PDB entry 2VZ9 | X-ray diffraction, 3.30 A resolution | chains A and B

# Chain A (and B)
Molecule: Fatty acid synthase
From: Sus scrofa
Notes: EC 2.3.1.85; chain B of this document is another copy of the same molecule, construct and numbering; everything in this record applies to it too
UniProtKB: A5YV76 (A5YV76_PIG); residues 1-2512 here = UniProt positions 1-2512
Sequence (2512 residues; each row starts with the number of its first residue):
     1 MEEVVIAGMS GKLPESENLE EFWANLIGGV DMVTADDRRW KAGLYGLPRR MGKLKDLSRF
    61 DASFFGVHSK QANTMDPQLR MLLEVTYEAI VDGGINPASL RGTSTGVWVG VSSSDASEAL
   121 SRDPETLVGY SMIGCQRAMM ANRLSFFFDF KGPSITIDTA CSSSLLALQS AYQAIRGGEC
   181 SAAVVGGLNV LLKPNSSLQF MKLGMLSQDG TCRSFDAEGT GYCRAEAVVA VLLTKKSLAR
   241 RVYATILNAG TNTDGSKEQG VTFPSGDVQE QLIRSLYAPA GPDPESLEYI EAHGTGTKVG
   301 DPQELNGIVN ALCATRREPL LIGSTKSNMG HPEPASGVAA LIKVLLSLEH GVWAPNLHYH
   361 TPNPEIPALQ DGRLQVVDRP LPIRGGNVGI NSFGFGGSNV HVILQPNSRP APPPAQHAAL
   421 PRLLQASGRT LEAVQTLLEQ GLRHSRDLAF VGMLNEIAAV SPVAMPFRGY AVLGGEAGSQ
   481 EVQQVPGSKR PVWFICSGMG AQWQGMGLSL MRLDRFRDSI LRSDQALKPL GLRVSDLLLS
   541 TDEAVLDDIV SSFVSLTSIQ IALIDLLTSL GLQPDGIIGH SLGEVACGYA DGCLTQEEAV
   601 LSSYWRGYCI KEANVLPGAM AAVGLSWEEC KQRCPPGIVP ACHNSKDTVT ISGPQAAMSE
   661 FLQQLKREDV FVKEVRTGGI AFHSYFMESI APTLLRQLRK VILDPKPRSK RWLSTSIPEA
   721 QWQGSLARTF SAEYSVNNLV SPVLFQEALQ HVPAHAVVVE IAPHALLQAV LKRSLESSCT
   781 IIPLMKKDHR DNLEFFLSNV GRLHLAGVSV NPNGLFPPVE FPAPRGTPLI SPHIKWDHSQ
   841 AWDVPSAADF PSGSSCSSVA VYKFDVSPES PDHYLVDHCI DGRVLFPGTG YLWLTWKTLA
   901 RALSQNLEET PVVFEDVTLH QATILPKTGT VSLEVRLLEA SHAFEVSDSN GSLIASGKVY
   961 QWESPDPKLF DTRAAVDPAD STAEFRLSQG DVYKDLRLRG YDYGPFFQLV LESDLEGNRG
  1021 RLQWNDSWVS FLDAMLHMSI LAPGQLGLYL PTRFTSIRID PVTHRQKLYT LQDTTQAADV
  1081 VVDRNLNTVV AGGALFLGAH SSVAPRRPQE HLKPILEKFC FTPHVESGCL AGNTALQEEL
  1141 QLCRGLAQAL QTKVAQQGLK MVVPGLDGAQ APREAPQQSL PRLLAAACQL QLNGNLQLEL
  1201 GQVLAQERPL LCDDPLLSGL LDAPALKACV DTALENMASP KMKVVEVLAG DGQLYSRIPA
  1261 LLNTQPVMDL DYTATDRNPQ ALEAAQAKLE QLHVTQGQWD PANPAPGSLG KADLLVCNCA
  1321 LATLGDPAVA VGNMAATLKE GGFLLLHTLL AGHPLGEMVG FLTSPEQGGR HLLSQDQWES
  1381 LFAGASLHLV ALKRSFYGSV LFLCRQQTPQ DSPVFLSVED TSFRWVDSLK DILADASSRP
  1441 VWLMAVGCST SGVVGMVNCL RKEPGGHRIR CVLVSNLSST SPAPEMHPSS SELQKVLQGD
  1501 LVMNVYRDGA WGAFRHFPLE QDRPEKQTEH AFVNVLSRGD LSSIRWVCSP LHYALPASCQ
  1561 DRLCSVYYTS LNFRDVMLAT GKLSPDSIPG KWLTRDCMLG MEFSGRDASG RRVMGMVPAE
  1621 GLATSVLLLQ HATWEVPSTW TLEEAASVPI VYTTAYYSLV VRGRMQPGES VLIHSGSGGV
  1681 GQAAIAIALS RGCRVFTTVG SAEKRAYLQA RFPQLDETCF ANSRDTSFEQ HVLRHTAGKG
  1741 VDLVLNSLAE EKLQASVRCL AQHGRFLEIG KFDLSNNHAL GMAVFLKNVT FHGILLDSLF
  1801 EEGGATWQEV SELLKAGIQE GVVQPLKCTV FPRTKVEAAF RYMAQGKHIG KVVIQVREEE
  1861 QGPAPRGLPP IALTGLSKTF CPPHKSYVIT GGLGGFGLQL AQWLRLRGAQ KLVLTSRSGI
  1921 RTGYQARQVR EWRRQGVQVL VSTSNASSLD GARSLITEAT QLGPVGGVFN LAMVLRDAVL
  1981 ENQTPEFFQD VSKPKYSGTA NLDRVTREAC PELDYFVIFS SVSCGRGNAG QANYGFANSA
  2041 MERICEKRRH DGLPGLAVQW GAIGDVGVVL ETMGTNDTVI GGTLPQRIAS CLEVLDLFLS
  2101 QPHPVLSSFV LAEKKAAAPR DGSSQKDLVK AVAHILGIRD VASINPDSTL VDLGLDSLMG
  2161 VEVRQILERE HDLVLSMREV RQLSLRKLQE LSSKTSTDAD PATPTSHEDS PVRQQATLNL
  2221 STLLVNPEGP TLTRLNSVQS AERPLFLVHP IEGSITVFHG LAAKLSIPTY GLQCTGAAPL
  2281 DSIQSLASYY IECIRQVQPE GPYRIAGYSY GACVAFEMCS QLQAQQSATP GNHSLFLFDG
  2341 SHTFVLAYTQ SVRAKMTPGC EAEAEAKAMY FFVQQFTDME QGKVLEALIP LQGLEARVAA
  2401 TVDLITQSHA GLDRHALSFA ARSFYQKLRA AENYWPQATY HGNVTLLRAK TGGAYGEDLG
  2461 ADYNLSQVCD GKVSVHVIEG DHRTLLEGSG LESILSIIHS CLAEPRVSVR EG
Unresolved in the structure: 1152-1179, 1196-1199, 2114-2512 (chain B: 1155-1179, 1196-1198, 2115-2512)
Differences from the reference sequence: conflict Ile-834 (Unk in A5YV76)
Small-molecule neighbours:
  - NADP (NAP; NADP nicotinamide-adenine-dinucleotide phosphate), molecule 1: Phe-1573, Met-1577, Ile-1650, Thr-1654, Ser-1675, Ser-1677, Gly-1678, Gly-1679, Val-1680, Gly-1681, Val-1699, Gly-1700, Lys-1704, Ser-1723, Arg-1724, Ser-1747, Ile-1769, Lys-1771, Ile-1794, Leu-1795, Leu-1796, Asp-1797, Met-1843, Ala-1844, Gly-1846, His-1848, Gly-1850
  - NADP (NAP), molecule 2: Gly-1891, Gly-1894, Gly-1895, Phe-1896, Thr-1915, Ser-1916, Arg-1917, Ser-1918, Gly-1919, Arg-1921, Asn-1945, Asn-1970, Leu-1971, Ala-1972, Met-1973, Val-1974, Pro-1994, Lys-1995, Phe-2019, Ser-2020, Ser-2021, Tyr-2034, Trp-2060, Gly-2061, Ala-2062, Ile-2063, Val-2066, Gly-2067, Val-2068, Val-2069

# Interface between chain A and chain B
Contacting residue pairs (223; chain A residue first):
  Tyr-45(A) / Pro-124(B)  hydrophobic
  Arg-101(A) / Ser-256(B)  hydrogen bond
  Ser-112(A) / Gln-136(B)  hydrogen bond
  Glu-118(A) / Glu-118(B)
  Glu-118(A) / Lys-193(B)  salt bridge
  Ser-121(A) / Lys-193(B)  hydrogen bond
  Ser-121(A) / Asn-195(B)  hydrogen bond (backbone-side chain)
  Ser-121(A) / Gln-199(B)  hydrogen bond
  Arg-122(A) / Asn-195(B)
  Arg-122(A) / Pro-851(B)
  Arg-122(A) / Ser-852(B)
  Arg-122(A) / Gly-853(B)
  Arg-122(A) / Ser-854(B)
  Asp-123(A) / Ser-852(B)
  Pro-124(A) / Tyr-45(B)  hydrophobic
  Pro-124(A) / Asn-195(B)
  Pro-124(A) / Leu-198(B)
  Gly-129(A) / Gln-199(B)
  Gly-129(A) / Lys-202(B)
  Gly-129(A) / Leu-203(B)
  Tyr-130(A) / Leu-203(B)
  Ser-131(A) / Gln-199(B)  hydrogen bond
  Met-132(A) / Gln-199(B)
  Met-132(A) / Phe-200(B)  hydrophobic
  Ile-133(A) / Leu-203(B)  hydrophobic
  Gln-136(A) / Ser-112(B)  hydrogen bond
  Gln-136(A) / Asp-158(B)  hydrogen bond
  Gln-136(A) / Phe-395(B)
  Arg-137(A) / Arg-137(B)
  Arg-137(A) / Asp-158(B)
  Ala-138(A) / Asp-158(B)  hydrogen bond (backbone-side chain)
  Ala-138(A) / Thr-159(B)
  Ala-138(A) / Ala-160(B)
  Met-139(A) / Phe-395(B)  hydrophobic
  Met-139(A) / Gly-396(B)
  Asn-142(A) / Gly-396(B)  hydrogen bond (side chain-backbone)
  Asn-142(A) / Ser-398(B)
  Arg-143(A) / Val-261(B)
  Ser-145(A) / Thr-253(B)
  Phe-146(A) / Gly-255(B)
  Phe-146(A) / Ser-256(B)
  Phe-146(A) / Lys-257(B)
  Phe-146(A) / Gly-260(B)
  Phe-146(A) / Val-261(B)  hydrophobic
  Asp-149(A) / Gly-255(B)
  Asp-149(A) / Ser-256(B)  hydrogen bond (side chain-backbone)
  Phe-150(A) / Thr-253(B)
  Lys-151(A) / Asn-252(B)
  Lys-151(A) / Thr-253(B)  hydrogen bond (backbone-backbone)
  Lys-151(A) / Gly-255(B)
  Gly-152(A) / Thr-253(B)  hydrogen bond (backbone-side chain)
  Pro-153(A) / Thr-251(B)
  Pro-153(A) / Thr-253(B)
  Ser-154(A) / Thr-159(B)
  Ser-154(A) / Thr-253(B)  hydrogen bond (backbone-side chain)
  Ser-154(A) / Ser-398(B)  hydrogen bond (backbone-side chain)
  Ile-155(A) / Ile-157(B)  hydrophobic
  Ile-155(A) / Leu-166(B)  hydrophobic
  Thr-156(A) / Ile-157(B)
  Thr-156(A) / Asp-158(B)  hydrogen bond (side chain-backbone)
  Ile-157(A) / Ile-155(B)  hydrophobic
  Ile-157(A) / Thr-156(B)
  Ile-157(A) / Ile-157(B)  hydrophobic
  Asp-158(A) / Gln-136(B)
  Asp-158(A) / Arg-137(B)
  Asp-158(A) / Ala-138(B)  hydrogen bond (side chain-backbone)
  Asp-158(A) / Thr-156(B)  hydrogen bond (backbone-side chain)
  Thr-159(A) / Ala-138(B)
  Thr-159(A) / Ser-154(B)
  Thr-159(A) / Ile-155(B)
  Ala-160(A) / Ala-138(B)
  Leu-166(A) / Ile-155(B)  hydrophobic
  Lys-193(A) / Glu-118(B)  salt bridge
  Lys-193(A) / Ser-121(B)  hydrogen bond
  Asn-195(A) / Ser-121(B)  hydrogen bond (side chain-backbone)
  Asn-195(A) / Arg-122(B)
  Leu-198(A) / Pro-124(B)
  Gln-199(A) / Ser-121(B)
  Gln-199(A) / Leu-127(B)
  Gln-199(A) / Gly-129(B)
  Gln-199(A) / Ser-131(B)  hydrogen bond
  Gln-199(A) / Met-132(B)
  Phe-200(A) / Met-132(B)  hydrophobic
  Lys-202(A) / Glu-125(B)  salt bridge
  Lys-202(A) / Leu-127(B)  hydrogen bond (side chain-backbone)
  Lys-202(A) / Gly-129(B)
  Leu-203(A) / Gly-129(B)
  Leu-203(A) / Tyr-130(B)
  Leu-203(A) / Ile-133(B)  hydrophobic
  Asn-252(A) / Lys-151(B)
  Thr-253(A) / Ser-145(B)
  Thr-253(A) / Lys-151(B)  hydrogen bond (backbone-backbone)
  Thr-253(A) / Gly-152(B)  hydrogen bond (side chain-backbone)
  Thr-253(A) / Pro-153(B)
  Thr-253(A) / Ser-154(B)  hydrogen bond (side chain-backbone)
  Gly-255(A) / Phe-146(B)
  Gly-255(A) / Asp-149(B)
  Gly-255(A) / Lys-151(B)
  Ser-256(A) / Arg-101(B)  hydrogen bond
  Ser-256(A) / Phe-146(B)
  Ser-256(A) / Asp-149(B)  hydrogen bond (backbone-side chain)
  Lys-257(A) / Phe-146(B)
  Gly-260(A) / Phe-146(B)
  Val-261(A) / Phe-146(B)  hydrophobic
  Phe-395(A) / Met-139(B)  hydrophobic
  Gly-396(A) / Met-139(B)
  Gly-396(A) / Asn-142(B)  hydrogen bond (backbone-side chain)
  Ser-398(A) / Asn-142(B)
  Ser-398(A) / Ser-154(B)  hydrogen bond (side chain-backbone)
  Pro-851(A) / Arg-122(B)
  Ser-852(A) / Pro-124(B)
  Ser-852(A) / Ser-855(B)
  Gly-853(A) / Asp-123(B)
  Gly-853(A) / Pro-124(B)
  Gly-853(A) / Ser-855(B)
  Gly-853(A) / Cys-856(B)
  Ser-854(A) / Ser-854(B)
  Ser-855(A) / Asp-849(B)
  Cys-856(A) / Ser-854(B)
  Cys-856(A) / Cys-856(B)  hydrogen bond
  Ser-858(A) / Arg-936(B)  hydrogen bond
  Val-859(A) / Gly-853(B)
  Arg-901(A) / Ser-852(B)  hydrogen bond (side chain-backbone)
  Arg-901(A) / Gly-853(B)
  Ser-904(A) / Leu-44(B)
  Arg-936(A) / Ser-858(B)  hydrogen bond
  Arg-936(A) / Leu-937(B)
  Arg-936(A) / Leu-938(B)
  Arg-936(A) / Glu-939(B)  salt bridge
  Leu-937(A) / Arg-936(B)
  Leu-938(A) / Arg-936(B)
  Leu-938(A) / Leu-938(B)  hydrophobic
  Leu-938(A) / Glu-945(B)
  Glu-939(A) / Arg-936(B)  salt bridge
  Glu-939(A) / Glu-945(B)
  Ala-940(A) / Glu-945(B)  hydrogen bond (backbone-side chain)
  Ala-940(A) / Gly-951(B)
  Ser-941(A) / Glu-945(B)  hydrogen bond (backbone-side chain)
  Glu-945(A) / Leu-938(B)
  Glu-945(A) / Glu-939(B)
  Glu-945(A) / Ala-940(B)  hydrogen bond (side chain-backbone)
  Glu-945(A) / Ser-941(B)  hydrogen bond (side chain-backbone)
  Gly-951(A) / Ala-940(B)
  Thr-1055(A) / Arg-1758(B)
  Asn-1085(A) / Leu-1733(B)
  Asn-1085(A) / Ala-1737(B)
  Asn-1085(A) / Gly-1738(B)
  Leu-1086(A) / Gln-1730(B)
  Leu-1086(A) / Leu-1733(B)  hydrophobic
  Leu-1086(A) / Arg-1734(B)
  Tyr-1657(A) / Asn-1788(B)  hydrogen bond
  Val-1661(A) / Arg-1664(B)  hydrogen bond (backbone-side chain)
  Arg-1662(A) / Arg-1664(B)
  Arg-1662(A) / Asn-1788(B)  hydrogen bond (side chain-backbone)
  Arg-1662(A) / Val-1789(B)
  Arg-1662(A) / Thr-1790(B)
  Arg-1664(A) / Val-1661(B)  hydrogen bond (side chain-backbone)
  Arg-1664(A) / Arg-1662(B)
  Arg-1664(A) / Arg-1664(B)
  Leu-1733(A) / Asn-1085(B)
  Leu-1733(A) / Leu-1086(B)  hydrophobic
  Arg-1734(A) / Leu-1086(B)
  Ala-1737(A) / Asn-1085(B)
  Gly-1738(A) / Asn-1085(B)
  Leu-1753(A) / Met-1782(B)  hydrophobic
  Arg-1758(A) / Thr-1055(B)
  Gln-1762(A) / Ser-1798(B)
  His-1763(A) / Ser-1798(B)
  His-1763(A) / Leu-1799(B)
  His-1763(A) / Glu-1802(B)  salt bridge
  Asp-1773(A) / Met-1782(B)
  Leu-1774(A) / Met-1782(B)
  Leu-1774(A) / Ala-1783(B)  hydrogen bond (backbone-backbone)
  Leu-1774(A) / Phe-1785(B)  hydrophobic
  Leu-1774(A) / Leu-1786(B)  hydrophobic
  Ser-1775(A) / Leu-1786(B)
  Asn-1777(A) / Gly-1781(B)  hydrogen bond (side chain-backbone)
  Asn-1777(A) / Met-1782(B)
  Asn-1777(A) / Ala-1783(B)
  His-1778(A) / Leu-1780(B)
  His-1778(A) / Met-1782(B)  hydrogen bond (backbone-backbone)
  Ala-1779(A) / Leu-1780(B)
  Leu-1780(A) / His-1778(B)
  Leu-1780(A) / Ala-1779(B)
  Leu-1780(A) / Leu-1780(B)  hydrogen bond (backbone-backbone)
  Leu-1780(A) / Met-1782(B)  hydrophobic
  Gly-1781(A) / Asn-1777(B)
  Met-1782(A) / Leu-1753(B)  hydrophobic
  Met-1782(A) / Asp-1773(B)
  Met-1782(A) / Leu-1774(B)
  Met-1782(A) / Asn-1777(B)
  Met-1782(A) / His-1778(B)  hydrogen bond (backbone-backbone)
  Ala-1783(A) / Leu-1774(B)  hydrogen bond (backbone-backbone)
  Ala-1783(A) / Asn-1777(B)
  Phe-1785(A) / Leu-1774(B)  hydrophobic
  Phe-1785(A) / Phe-1791(B)  hydrophobic
  Phe-1785(A) / Gly-1793(B)
  Leu-1786(A) / Leu-1774(B)  hydrophobic
  Leu-1786(A) / Leu-1795(B)
  Asn-1788(A) / Tyr-1657(B)  hydrogen bond
  Asn-1788(A) / Arg-1662(B)  hydrogen bond (backbone-side chain)
  Asn-1788(A) / Gly-1793(B)
  Asn-1788(A) / Ile-1794(B)
  Asn-1788(A) / Leu-1795(B)  hydrogen bond (side chain-backbone)
  Val-1789(A) / Arg-1662(B)
  Val-1789(A) / Gly-1793(B)  hydrogen bond (backbone-backbone)
  Thr-1790(A) / Arg-1662(B)
  Thr-1790(A) / Phe-1791(B)
  Thr-1790(A) / His-1792(B)  hydrogen bond
  Phe-1791(A) / Phe-1785(B)  hydrophobic
  Phe-1791(A) / Thr-1790(B)
  Phe-1791(A) / Phe-1791(B)  hydrogen bond (backbone-backbone)
  His-1792(A) / Thr-1790(B)  hydrogen bond
  Gly-1793(A) / Phe-1785(B)
  Gly-1793(A) / Asn-1788(B)
  Gly-1793(A) / Val-1789(B)  hydrogen bond (backbone-backbone)
  Ile-1794(A) / Asn-1788(B)
  Leu-1795(A) / Leu-1786(B)
  Leu-1795(A) / Asn-1788(B)  hydrogen bond (backbone-side chain)
  Ser-1798(A) / Gln-1762(B)
  Ser-1798(A) / His-1763(B)
  Ser-1798(A) / Asn-1788(B)
  Glu-1802(A) / His-1763(B)  salt bridge
Interface residues without a listed pair, chain A (122 interface residues in all): Leu-120, Glu-125, Leu-127, Val-128, Thr-251, Val-268, Gly-397, Ser-947, Ser-952, Leu-953, Asn-1087, Leu-1097, Glu-1729, Gln-1730, Lys-1771, Leu-1799
Interface residues without a listed pair, chain B (120 interface residues in all): Leu-120, Arg-143, Phe-150, Thr-262, Val-268, Gly-397, Ser-947, Ser-952, Leu-953, Arg-1053, Leu-1097, Glu-1729, Ser-1775

# Overview
122 residues of chain A face 120 of chain B across their interface; the contacts include 56 hydrogen bonds and
7 salt bridges. Polar pairs include Glu-118(A)/Lys-193(B), Lys-202(A)/Glu-125(B) and Arg-936(A)/Glu-939(B).
Bound to chain A: NADP.
Both chains are Fatty acid synthase (Sus scrofa). Entry 2VZ9 (Crystal Structure of Mammalian Fatty Acid
Synthase in complex with NADP) was determined by X-ray diffraction, deposited together with 2VZ8.
